2OM7 - chains J and K of the 14 polymer chains in the assembly; structure by electron microscopy, 7.30 A resolution (low resolution: residue-level contacts below are approximate; hydrogen-bond / salt-bridge calls are withheld).

== Chain J ==
Molecule: Fragment of23S rRNA (H76)
From: Thermus thermophilus
Sequence (102 nucleotides; row label = number of the first residue in the row):
  2094 GCUCUUGGUC GCGCCUGCGU AGGAUAGGUG GGAGCCUGUG AACCCCCGCC UCCGGGUGGG
  2154 GGGGAGGCGC CGGUGAAAUA CCACCCUGGC GCGGCUGGGG GC
Unresolved in the structure: 2131-2158, 2173

== Chain K ==
Name: 50S ribosomal protein L1
From: Thermus thermophilus
Reference sequence: Q5SLP7 (RL1_THET8); residues 0-228 here correspond to UniProt positions 1-229 (UniProt number = residue number + 1)
Chain sequence (229 residues; row label = number of the first residue in the row; numbering starts at 0):
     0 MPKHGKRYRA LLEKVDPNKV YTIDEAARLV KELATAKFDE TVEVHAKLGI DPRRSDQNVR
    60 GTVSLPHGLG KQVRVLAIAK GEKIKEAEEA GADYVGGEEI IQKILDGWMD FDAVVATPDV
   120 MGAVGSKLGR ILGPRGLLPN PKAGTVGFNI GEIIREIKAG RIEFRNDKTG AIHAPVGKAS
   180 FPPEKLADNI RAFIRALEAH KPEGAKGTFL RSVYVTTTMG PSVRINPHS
Unresolved in the structure: 0-17, 28-33, 111-118, 137-138, 225-228

== Chain J / chain K interface ==
Residue-residue contacts - 30 pairs, chain J then chain K:
  G2120(J) - Ile171(K)
  G2121(J) - Gly169(K)
  U2122(J) - Gly169(K)
  G2123(J) - Glu42(K)
  G2123(J) - His44(K)
  G2123(J) - Val175(K)
  G2123(J) - Gly176(K)
  G2124(J) - Thr40(K)
  G2124(J) - Glu42(K)
  G2124(J) - Thr215(K)
  A2126(J) - Glu39(K)
  G2127(J) - Lys36(K)
  C2128(J) - Ala35(K)
  C2128(J) - Lys36(K)
  G2166(J) - Met108(K)
  U2167(J) - Trp107(K)
  G2168(J) - Asn139(K)
  C2175(J) - Val214(K)
  C2175(J) - Thr215(K)
  C2175(J) - Thr216(K)
  C2175(J) - Thr217(K)
  A2176(J) - His44(K)
  A2176(J) - Thr216(K)
  A2176(J) - Thr217(K)
  C2177(J) - His44(K)
  C2177(J) - Lys46(K)
  C2178(J) - Lys46(K)
  C2178(J) - Ile171(K)
  C2178(J) - His172(K)
  C2179(J) - Ile171(K)
Interface residues without a listed pair, chain J (17 interface residues in all): A2169
Interface residues without a listed pair, chain K (23 interface residues in all): Lys167, Thr168, Ser211, Met218

== In short ==
The interface between chain J and chain K involves 17 residues on one side and 23 on the other.
Here chain J is Fragment of23S rRNA (H76) and chain K is 50S ribosomal protein L1, both from Thermus
thermophilus. Entry 2OM7 (Structural Basis for Interaction of the Ribosome with the Switch Regions of
GTP-bound Elongation Factors) was determined by electron microscopy.
